1BI3 - chains A and B; structure by X-ray diffraction, 2.40 A resolution.

# Chain A (and B)
Molecule: Diphtheria toxin repressor
Source organism: Corynebacterium diphtheriae
Notes: chain B of this document is another copy of the same molecule, construct and numbering; everything in this record applies to it too
Reference sequence: P33120 (DTXR_CORDI); numbering as in UniProt (aligned over 1-226)
Amino-acid sequence (226 residues; numbered 1 to 226; the number before each row is that of its first residue):
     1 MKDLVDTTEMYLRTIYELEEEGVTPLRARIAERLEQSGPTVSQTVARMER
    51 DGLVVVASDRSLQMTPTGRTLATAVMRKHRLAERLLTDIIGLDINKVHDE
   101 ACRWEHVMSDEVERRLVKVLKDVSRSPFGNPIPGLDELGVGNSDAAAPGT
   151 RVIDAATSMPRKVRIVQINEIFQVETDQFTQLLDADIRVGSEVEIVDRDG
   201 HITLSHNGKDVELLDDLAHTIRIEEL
Not modelled in the structure: 1-3, 141-147, 198-200, 226 (chain B: 1-3, 141-226)
Differences from the reference sequence: modified residue (102)
Modified positions: Cys-102 (s-mercaptocysteine; CSS)
Bound ions: Zn2+: His-79, Glu-83, His-98 (together with sulfate ion)

# How chain A and chain B interact
Residue-residue contacts (37):
  Val-5(A) / Val-5(B)  hydrophobic
  Leu-85(A) / Leu-85(B)  hydrophobic
  Leu-85(A) / Ile-90(B)  hydrophobic
  Leu-86(A) / Val-112(B)  hydrophobic
  Ile-89(A) / Ile-89(B)  hydrophobic
  Ile-89(A) / Val-119(B)
  Ile-90(A) / Leu-85(B)  hydrophobic
  Ile-90(A) / Arg-115(B)  hydrogen bond (backbone-side chain)
  Ile-90(A) / Val-119(B)
  Gly-91(A) / Arg-115(B)  hydrogen bond (backbone-side chain)
  Leu-92(A) / Glu-111(B)
  Leu-92(A) / Val-112(B)  hydrophobic
  Lys-96(A) / Glu-111(B)
  Glu-100(A) / Val-107(B)
  Glu-100(A) / Met-108(B)
  Glu-100(A) / Ser-109(B)  hydrogen bond
  Glu-100(A) / Val-112(B)
  Arg-103(A) / Val-107(B)  hydrogen bond (side chain-backbone)
  Arg-103(A) / Ser-109(B)
  Trp-104(A) / Trp-104(B)  hydrophobic
  Trp-104(A) / Val-107(B)
  Val-107(A) / Glu-100(B)
  Val-107(A) / Arg-103(B)  hydrogen bond (backbone-side chain)
  Val-107(A) / Trp-104(B)
  Val-107(A) / Val-107(B)  hydrophobic
  Met-108(A) / Glu-100(B)
  Ser-109(A) / Glu-100(B)  hydrogen bond
  Ser-109(A) / Arg-103(B)
  Glu-111(A) / Lys-96(B)  salt bridge
  Val-112(A) / Leu-86(B)  hydrophobic
  Val-112(A) / Ile-90(B)  hydrophobic
  Val-112(A) / Leu-92(B)  hydrophobic
  Val-112(A) / Glu-100(B)
  Val-112(A) / Trp-104(B)  hydrophobic
  Arg-115(A) / Ile-90(B)  hydrogen bond (side chain-backbone)
  Arg-115(A) / Gly-91(B)  hydrogen bond (side chain-backbone)
  Val-119(A) / Ile-90(B)
Other interface residues (no listed pair), chain A (19 interface residues in all): Leu-116
Other interface residues (no listed pair), chain B (19 interface residues in all): Leu-116

# Overview
The chain A/chain B interface involves 19 residues from each chain, with 8 hydrogen bonds and 1 salt bridge.
Polar pairs include Glu-111(A)/Lys-96(B), Ile-90(A)/Arg-115(B) and Gly-91(A)/Arg-115(B). His-79(A), Glu-83(A)
and His-98(A) coordinate Zn2+.
Both chains are Diphtheria toxin repressor (Corynebacterium diphtheriae). Entry 1BI3 (Structure of apo-and
holo-diphtheria toxin repressor) was determined by X-ray diffraction (same publication as 1BI0, 1BI1 and
1BI2).
